5J9V - chain A; structure by X-ray diffraction, 1.16 A resolution.

# Chain A
Name: Ferritin, middle subunit
From: Lithobates catesbeiana
Notes: EC 1.16.3.1
UniProtKB: P07798 (FRI2_LITCT); residues 0-175 here correspond to UniProt positions 1-176 (UniProt number = residue number + 1)
Sequence (176 residues; each row starts with the number of its first residue; numbering starts at 0):
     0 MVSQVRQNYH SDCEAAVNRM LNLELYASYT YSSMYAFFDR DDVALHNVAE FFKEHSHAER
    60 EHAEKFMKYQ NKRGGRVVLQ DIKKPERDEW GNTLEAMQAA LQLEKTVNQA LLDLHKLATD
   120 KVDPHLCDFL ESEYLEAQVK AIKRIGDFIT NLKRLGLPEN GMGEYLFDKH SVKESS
Disordered / not traced: 0, 172-175
Sequence notes: engineered mutation A57 (Glu58 in P07798), A136 (Glu137 in P07798), A140 (Asp141 in P07798)
Swiss-Prot annotation at these positions:
  - binding site (Fe cation): E23, E58, H61, E103, Q137

# In short
UniProt lists 5 Fe cation-binding residues.
Chain A is Ferritin, middle subunit (Lithobates catesbeiana); the structure, Ten minutes iron loaded Rana
Catesbeiana H' ferritin variant E57A/E136A/D140A, was determined by X-ray diffraction, deposited together with
5J8S, 5J8W, 5J93 and 5JAC.
